PDB entry 2Q0Q | X-ray diffraction, 1.50 A resolution | chains G and H

Chain G (and H):
Molecule: aryl esterase
From: Mycobacterium smegmatis
Notes: EC 3.1.1.2; chain H of this document is another copy of the same molecule, construct and numbering; everything in this record applies to it too
Reference sequence: A0R5U7 (A0R5U7_MYCS2); residue numbers follow UniProt; this construct covers 1-216
Chain sequence (216 residues; row label = number of the first residue in the row):
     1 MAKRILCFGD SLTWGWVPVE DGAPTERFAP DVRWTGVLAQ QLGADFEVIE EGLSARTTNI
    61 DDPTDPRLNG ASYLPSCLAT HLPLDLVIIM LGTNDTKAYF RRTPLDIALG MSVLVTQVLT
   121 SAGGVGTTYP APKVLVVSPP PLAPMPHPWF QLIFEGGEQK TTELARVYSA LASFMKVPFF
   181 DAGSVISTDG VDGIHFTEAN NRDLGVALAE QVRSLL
Unresolved in the structure: 1
Differences from the reference sequence: modified residue (90, 111, 145, 175)
Modified / non-standard residues: Mse90, Mse111, Mse145, Mse175 (selenomethionine; parent Met)

Interface between chain G and chain H:
Pairs across the interface (75; chain G residue first):
  R4(G) - R27(H)
  W14(G) - A79(H)
  W14(G) - T80(H)  hydrogen bond (side chain-backbone)
  W14(G) - L82(H)  hydrogen bond (side chain-backbone)
  W14(G) - T127(H)
  W14(G) - Y129(H)  hydrophobic
  W16(G) - V125(H)
  W16(G) - G126(H)
  P24(G) - G126(H)
  P24(G) - T127(H)
  P24(G) - T128(H)
  T25(G) - G126(H)  hydrogen bond (backbone-backbone)
  T25(G) - T127(H)
  T25(G) - T128(H)  hydrogen bond (backbone-backbone)
  E26(G) - T128(H)  hydrogen bond
  E26(G) - Y129(H)
  R27(G) - R4(H)
  R27(G) - T80(H)
  R27(G) - H81(H)
  R27(G) - L82(H)  hydrogen bond (side chain-backbone)
  R27(G) - Y129(H)  hydrogen bond (backbone-side chain)
  E50(G) - H81(H)
  E51(G) - E51(H)
  E51(G) - T80(H)
  E51(G) - H81(H)  salt bridge
  G52(G) - T80(H)
  L53(G) - A79(H)  hydrophobic
  L53(G) - T80(H)
  S54(G) - V125(H)
  A55(G) - V125(H)  hydrophobic
  D65(G) - V125(H)
  R67(G) - P75(H)
  R67(G) - S76(H)  hydrogen bond (backbone-side chain)
  R67(G) - A79(H)
  R67(G) - G124(H)  hydrogen bond (side chain-backbone)
  R67(G) - V125(H)
  Y73(G) - Y73(H)  hydrogen bond
  Y73(G) - S76(H)
  Y73(G) - C77(H)
  P75(G) - R67(H)
  S76(G) - L53(H)
  S76(G) - R67(H)  hydrogen bond (side chain-backbone)
  S76(G) - Y73(H)
  C77(G) - Y73(H)
  A79(G) - W14(H)
  A79(G) - L53(H)  hydrophobic
  A79(G) - R67(H)
  T80(G) - W14(H)  hydrogen bond (backbone-side chain)
  T80(G) - R27(H)
  T80(G) - E51(H)
  T80(G) - G52(H)
  T80(G) - L53(H)
  H81(G) - R27(H)
  H81(G) - E50(H)
  H81(G) - E51(H)  salt bridge
  L82(G) - W14(H)  hydrogen bond (backbone-side chain)
  L82(G) - R27(H)  hydrogen bond (backbone-side chain)
  G124(G) - R67(H)  hydrogen bond (backbone-side chain)
  V125(G) - W16(H)
  V125(G) - S54(H)
  V125(G) - A55(H)  hydrophobic
  V125(G) - D65(H)
  V125(G) - R67(H)
  G126(G) - W16(H)
  G126(G) - P24(H)
  G126(G) - T25(H)  hydrogen bond (backbone-backbone)
  T127(G) - W14(H)
  T127(G) - P24(H)
  T127(G) - T25(H)
  T128(G) - P24(H)
  T128(G) - T25(H)  hydrogen bond (backbone-backbone)
  T128(G) - E26(H)  hydrogen bond
  Y129(G) - W14(H)  hydrophobic
  Y129(G) - E26(H)
  Y129(G) - R27(H)  hydrogen bond (side chain-backbone)
Interface residues without a listed pair, chain G (32 interface residues in all): R56, L68, P83
Interface residues without a listed pair, chain H (34 interface residues in all): A23, R33, R56, L68, P83

Overview:
32 residues of chain G and 34 residues of chain H are in contact, with 19 hydrogen bonds and 2 salt bridges.
Polar contacts include E51(G)-H81(H), W14(G)-T80(H) and W14(G)-L82(H).
Both chains are aryl esterase (Mycobacterium smegmatis). Entry 2Q0Q (Structure of the Native M. Smegmatis Aryl
Esterase) was determined by X-ray diffraction together with 2Q0S from the same study.
